PDB entry 8SKU | electron microscopy, 3.20 A resolution | chains A and R of the 8 polymer chains in the assembly

Chain A:
Name: Immunoglobulin heavy constant alpha 1
Organism: Homo sapiens
Reference sequence: P01876 (IGHA1_HUMAN); residues 120-472 here correspond to UniProt positions 1-353 (UniProt number = residue number - 119)
Chain sequence (353 residues; each row starts with the number of its first residue):
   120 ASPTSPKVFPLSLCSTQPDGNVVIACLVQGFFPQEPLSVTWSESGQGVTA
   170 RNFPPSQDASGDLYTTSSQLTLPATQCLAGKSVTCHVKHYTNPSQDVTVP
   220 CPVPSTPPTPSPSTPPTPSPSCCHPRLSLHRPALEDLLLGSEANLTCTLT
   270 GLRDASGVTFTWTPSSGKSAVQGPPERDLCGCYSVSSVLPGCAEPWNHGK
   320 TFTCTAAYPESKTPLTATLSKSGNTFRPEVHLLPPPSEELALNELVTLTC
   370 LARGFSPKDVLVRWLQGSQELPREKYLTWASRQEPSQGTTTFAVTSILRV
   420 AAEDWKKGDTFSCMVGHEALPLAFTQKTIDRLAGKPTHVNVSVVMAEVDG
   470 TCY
Not modelled in the structure: 120-241, 454-455, 466-472
Swiss-Prot annotation at these positions:
  - glycosylation: Ser-224 (O-linked (GalNAc...) serine), Thr-225 (O-linked (GalNAc...) threonine), Thr-228 (O-linked (GalNAc...) threonine), Ser-230 (O-linked (GalNAc...) serine), Ser-232 (O-linked (GalNAc...) serine), Thr-233 (O-linked (GalNAc...) threonine), Thr-236 (O-linked (GalNAc...) threonine), Ser-238 (O-linked (GalNAc...) serine), Ser-240 (O-linked (GalNAc...) serine), Asn-263 (N-linked (GlcNAc...) (complex) asparagine)
Disulfides: Cys-266/Cys-323, Cys-369/Cys-432
Glycans and other covalent adducts: N-acetylglucosamine (NAG) linked to Asn-263
Reported in the primary citation:
  - specificity-determining residues: Arg-346, Leu-441 (by similarity / conservation)

Chain R:
Name: Immunoglobulin alpha Fc receptor
Organism: Homo sapiens
Reference sequence: P24071 (FCAR_HUMAN); residues 1-195 here correspond to UniProt positions 22-216 (UniProt number = residue number + 21)
Chain sequence (207 residues; each row starts with the number of its first residue):
     1 QEGDFPMPFISAKSSPVIPLDGSVKIQCQAIREAYLTQLMIIKNSTYREI
    51 GRRLKFWNETDPEFVIDHMDANKAGRYQCQYRIGHYRFRYSDTLELVVTG
   101 LYGKPFLSADRGLVLMPGENISLTCSSAHIPFDRFSLAKEGELSLPQHQS
   151 GEHPANFSLGPVDLNVSGIYRCYGWYNRSPYLWSFPSNALELVVTAIDGR
   201 AHHHHHH
Not modelled in the structure: 1-5, 196-207
Differences from the reference sequence: expression tag (196-207)
Swiss-Prot annotation at these positions:
  - glycosylation (N-linked (GlcNAc...) asparagine): Asn-44, Asn-58, Asn-120, Asn-156, Asn-165
Disulfides: Cys-28/Cys-79, Cys-125/Cys-172

How chain A and chain R interact:
Residue-residue contacts - 27 pairs, chain A then chain R:
  Leu-256(A) with Arg-82(R), hydrogen bond (backbone-side chain)
  Leu-257(A) with Tyr-35(R), hydrogen bond (backbone-side chain); Arg-82(R), hydrogen bond (backbone-side chain); His-85(R)
  Leu-258(A) with Leu-36(R), hydrophobic; Arg-52(R), hydrogen bond (backbone-side chain); Leu-54(R), hydrophobic
  Gly-259(A) with Arg-82(R), hydrogen bond (backbone-side chain)
  Asn-316(A) with His-85(R), hydrogen bond; Tyr-86(R)
  Arg-382(A) with Leu-54(R)
  Leu-384(A) with Leu-54(R); Lys-55(R)
  Gly-386(A) with Lys-55(R)
  Ser-387(A) with Trp-57(R)
  Ser-431(A) with Lys-55(R), hydrogen bond
  Met-433(A) with Phe-56(R), hydrophobic
  Glu-437(A) with His-85(R)
  Pro-440(A) with Gly-84(R)
  Leu-441(A) with Tyr-35(R); Gly-84(R)
  Ala-442(A) with Gly-84(R); His-85(R)
  Phe-443(A) with Tyr-35(R), hydrophobic; Phe-56(R)
  Gln-445(A) with Lys-55(R), hydrogen bond; Phe-56(R)
Interface residues without a listed pair, chain A (20 interface residues in all): Glu-389, His-436, Thr-447
From the paper, about this interface:
  - interface residues, chain A: Leu-256(A), Leu-257(A), Leu-258(A), Arg-382(A), Leu-384(A), Ser-387(A), Glu-389(A), Met-433(A), His-436(A), Glu-437(A), Pro-440(A), Leu-441(A), Ala-442(A), Phe-443(A), Gln-445(A)

In short:
20 residues of chain A face 11 of chain R across their interface, with 8 hydrogen bonds. Among the polar pairs
are Leu-256(A)/Arg-82(R), Leu-257(A)/Tyr-35(R) and Leu-257(A)/Arg-82(R). Covalently linked
N-acetylglucosamine: at Asn-263(A). From the paper: interface residues Leu-256(A), Leu-257(A) and Leu-258(A)
among others; specificity determinants Arg-346(A) and Leu-441(A).
Chain A is Immunoglobulin heavy constant alpha 1 and chain R is Immunoglobulin alpha Fc receptor, both from
Homo sapiens; the structure, Structure of human SIgA1 in complex with human CD89 (FcaR1), was determined by
electron microscopy, deposited together with 8SKV.
